6PW6 - chains A and G of the 9 polymer chains in the assembly; structure by electron microscopy, 4.50 A resolution (low resolution: residue-level contacts below are approximate; hydrogen-bond / salt-bridge calls are withheld).

== Chain A ==
Name: Envelope glycoprotein gp120
From: Human immunodeficiency virus 1
UniProt: Q2N0S6 (Q2N0S6_9HIV1); the construct lacks a stretch of the UniProt sequence and is renumbered around it, so the offset changes along the chain: 31-141 = UniProt 30-140; 150-186 = UniProt 141-177; 189-309 = UniProt 188-308; 312-323 = UniProt 309-320; 2 more segments
Chain sequence (516 residues; numbered -4 to 513 plus 11 insertion-coded residues; 13 numbers in that range are skipped by the numbering (no residue carries them; nothing is unmodelled there); the number before each row is that of its first residue; a row labelled like 186A-186J holds insertion residues (186A, then the next letters in order); numbers below 1 keep their minus sign (Met-4 is residue -4)):
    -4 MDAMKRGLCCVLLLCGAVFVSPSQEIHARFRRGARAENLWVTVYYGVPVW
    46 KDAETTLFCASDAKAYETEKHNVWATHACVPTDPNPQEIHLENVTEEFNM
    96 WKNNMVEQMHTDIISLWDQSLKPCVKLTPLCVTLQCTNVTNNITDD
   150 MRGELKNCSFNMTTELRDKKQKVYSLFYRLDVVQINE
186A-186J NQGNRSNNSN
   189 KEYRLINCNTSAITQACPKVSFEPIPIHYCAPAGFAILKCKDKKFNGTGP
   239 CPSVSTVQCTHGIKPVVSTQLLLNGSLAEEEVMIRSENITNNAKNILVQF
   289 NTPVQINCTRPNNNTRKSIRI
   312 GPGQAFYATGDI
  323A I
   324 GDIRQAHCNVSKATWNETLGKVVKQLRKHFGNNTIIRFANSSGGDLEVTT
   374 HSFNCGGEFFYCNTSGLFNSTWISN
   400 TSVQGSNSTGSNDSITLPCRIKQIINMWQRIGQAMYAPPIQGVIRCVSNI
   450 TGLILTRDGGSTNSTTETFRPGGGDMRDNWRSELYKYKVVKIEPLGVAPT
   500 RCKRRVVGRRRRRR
Unresolved in the structure: -4 to 34, 59-63, 186A-186J, 400-412, 504-513
Construct notes: expression tag (-4 to 30, 509-513); conflict Asn332 (Thr330 in Q2N0S6), Cys501 (Ala498 in Q2N0S6)
Disulfide bonds: Cys54-Cys74, Cys119-Cys205, Cys126-Cys196, Cys131-Cys157, Cys218-Cys247, Cys228-Cys239, Cys296-Cys331, Cys378-Cys445, Cys385-Cys418
Covalently attached groups: N-acetylglucosamine (NAG) linked to Asn88, Asn133, Asn137, Asn156, Asn160, Asn234, Asn262, Asn276, Asn295, Asn301, Asn332, Asn339, Asn355, Asn363, Asn386, Asn392, Asn448; glycan linked to Asn197
What the authors report for this chain:
  - post-translational modification sites: Asn197

== Chain G ==
Name: Broadly Neutralizing Antibody NC-Cow1 Heavy Chain
From: Bos taurus
Notes: fragment: fab; antibody fragment or engineered binder
Chain sequence (268 residues; numbered 2 to 269; the number before each row is that of its first residue):
     2 QVQLRESGPSLMKPSQTLSLTCTVSGSKSVGWVRQAPGKALQWLGSVDTS
    52 GNTDYNPGLKSRLSITKDNSKSRISLTVTGMTTEDSATYYCITAHQKTNK
   102 KECPEDYTYNPRCPQQYGWSDCDCMGDRFGGYCRQDGCSNYIHRSTYEWY
   152 VSAWGQGLLVTVSSASTKGPSVFPLAPSSKSTSGGTAALGCLVKDYFPEP
   202 VTVSWNSGALTSGVHTFPAVLQSSGLYSLSSVVTVPSSSLGTQTYICNVN
   252 HKPSNTKVDKRVEPKSCD
Unresolved in the structure: 2-98, 148-269
Disulfide bonds: Cys104-Cys125, Cys114-Cys134, Cys123-Cys139

== How chain A and chain G interact ==
Residue-residue contacts - 35 pairs, chain A then chain G:
  Asn279(A) - Asp107(G)
  Asn280(A) - Arg129(G)
  Ala281(A) - Asp107(G)
  Ala281(A) - Tyr108(G)
  Ala281(A) - Arg129(G)
  Lys282(A) - Asp107(G)
  Asn283(A) - Arg129(G)
  Ser364(A) - Arg135(G)
  Ser365(A) - Arg135(G)
  Ser365(A) - Gln136(G)
  Ser365(A) - Asp137(G)
  Gly366(A) - Trp120(G)
  Gly366(A) - Arg135(G)
  Gly366(A) - Gln136(G)
  Gly367(A) - Tyr118(G)
  Gly367(A) - Trp120(G)
  Gly367(A) - Cys134(G)
  Asp368(A) - Arg113(G)
  Asp368(A) - Gln117(G)
  Asp368(A) - Tyr118(G)
  Asp368(A) - Tyr133(G)
  Asp368(A) - Cys134(G)
  Glu370(A) - Tyr133(G)
  Val371(A) - Tyr133(G)
  Val371(A) - Arg135(G)
  Thr372(A) - Arg135(G)
  Gln428(A) - Gly131(G)
  Gln428(A) - Gly132(G)
  Gln428(A) - Tyr133(G)
  Thr455(A) - Asp137(G)
  Pro470(A) - Arg135(G)
  Gly472(A) - Phe130(G)
  Gly473(A) - Phe130(G)
  Asp474(A) - Phe130(G)
  Asp474(A) - Gly131(G)
Other interface residues (no listed pair), chain A (21 interface residues in all): Asn425, Arg469
Other interface residues (no listed pair), chain G (16 interface residues in all): Asp128
Interface features reported in the paper:
  - epitope / paratope residues, chain A: Asp368(A)

== Overview ==
The interface between chain A and chain G involves 21 residues on one side and 16 on the other. Covalently
linked N-acetylglucosamine: at Asn88(A), Asn133(A), Asn137(A), Asn156(A), Asn160(A) and Asn234(A) and 11 more.
The paper reports the epitope/paratope residue Asp368(A); a modification site at Asn197(A).
Here chain A is Envelope glycoprotein gp120 (Human immunodeficiency virus 1) and chain G is Broadly
Neutralizing Antibody NC-Cow1 Heavy Chain (Bos taurus). Entry 6PW6 (The HIV-1 Envelope Glycoprotein Clone
BG505 SOSIP.664 in Complex with Three Copies of the Bovine Broadly ...) was determined by electron microscopy,
deposited together with 6OO0 and 6OPA.
